PDB entry 9E1Y | electron microscopy, 2.60 A resolution | chains G and J of the 10 polymer chains in the assembly

[Chain G]
Protein: Histone H2A type 1
Organism: Xenopus laevis
UniProtKB: P06897 (H2A1_XENLA); residues 0-129 here correspond to UniProt positions 1-130 (UniProt number = residue number + 1)
Chain sequence (130 residues; numbered 0 to 129; the number before each row is that of its first residue; numbering starts at 0):
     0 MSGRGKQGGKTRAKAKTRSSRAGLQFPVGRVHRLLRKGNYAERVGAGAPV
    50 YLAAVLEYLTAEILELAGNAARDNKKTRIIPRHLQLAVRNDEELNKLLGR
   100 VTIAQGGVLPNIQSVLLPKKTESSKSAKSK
Unresolved in the structure: 0-9, 120-129
Construct notes: conflict Arg99 (Gly100 in P06897), Ser123 (Ala124 in P06897)
Swiss-Prot annotation at these positions:
  - modified residue: Ser1 (N-acetylserine), Lys5 (N6-(2-hydroxyisobutyryl)lysine), Lys9 (N6-(2-hydroxyisobutyryl)lysine), Lys36 (N6-(2-hydroxyisobutyryl)lysine), Lys74 (N6-(2-hydroxyisobutyryl)lysine), Lys75 (N6-(2-hydroxyisobutyryl)lysine), Lys95 (N6-(2-hydroxyisobutyryl)lysine), Gln104 (N5-methylglutamine), Lys118 (N6-(2-hydroxyisobutyryl)lysine)
  - cross-link (Glycyl lysine isopeptide (Lys-Gly)): Lys13 (interchain with G-Cter in ubiquitin), Lys15 (interchain with G-Cter in ubiquitin), Lys119 (interchain with G-Cter in ubiquitin)

[Chain J]
Molecule: 153-nt DNA strand
Sequence (153 nucleotides; numbered -76 to 76; the number before each row is that of its first residue; numbers below 1 keep their minus sign (DG-76 is residue -76)):
   -76 GCCCTGGAGAATCCCGGTGCCGAGGCCGCTCAATTGGTCGTAGACAGCTC
   -26 TAGCACCGCTTAAACGCACGTACGCGCTGTCCCCCGCGTTTTAACCGCCA
    24 AGGGGATTACTCCCTAGTCTCCAGGCACGTGTCAGATATATACATCCTGT
    74 GCA

[Chain G / chain J interface]
Contacting residue pairs - 16 pairs, chain G then chain J:
  Arg11(G) - DT43(J)  hydrogen bond to the base
  Arg11(G) - DC44(J)  sugar contact
  Arg29(G) - DG48(J)  phosphate contact
  Arg29(G) - DC49(J)  salt bridge to the phosphate
  Arg42(G) - DT38(J)  hydrogen bond to the sugar
  Arg42(G) - DA39(J)  phosphate contact
  Val43(G) - DT38(J)  sugar contact
  Val43(G) - DA39(J)  hydrogen bond to the phosphate
  Gly44(G) - DT38(J)  phosphate contact
  Ala45(G) - DT38(J)  hydrogen bond to the phosphate
  Lys75(G) - DG58(J)  phosphate contact
  Lys75(G) - DA59(J)  phosphate contact
  Thr76(G) - DA57(J)  hydrogen bond to the phosphate
  Thr76(G) - DG58(J)  hydrogen bond to the phosphate
  Arg77(G) - DA57(J)  sugar contact
  Arg77(G) - DG58(J)  hydrogen bond to the phosphate
Other interface residues (no listed pair), chain G (13 interface residues in all): Lys13, Thr16, Glu41, Lys74
Other interface residues (no listed pair), chain J (11 interface residues in all): DA46, DG47

[Summary]
The interface between chain G and chain J involves 13 residues on one side and 11 on the other; the contacts
include 7 hydrogen bonds and 1 salt bridge. Polar contacts include Arg11(G)-DT43(J), Arg42(G)-DT38(J) and
Val43(G)-DA39(J).
Here chain G is Histone H2A type 1 (Xenopus laevis) and chain J is a 153-nt DNA strand. Entry 9E1Y (Empty
Nucleosome with 601 widom sequence) was determined by electron microscopy.
